Entry 3ZFC (X-ray diffraction, 1.80 A resolution); this record covers chain A.

== Chain A ==
Protein: Chromosome-associated kinesin KIF4
From: Mus musculus
Notes: EC 3.6.4.4; fragment: motor domain, residues 1-344
UniProt: P33174 (KIF4_MOUSE); residue numbers follow UniProt; this construct covers 1-344
Chain sequence (350 residues; numbered 1 to 350; the number before each row is that of its first residue):
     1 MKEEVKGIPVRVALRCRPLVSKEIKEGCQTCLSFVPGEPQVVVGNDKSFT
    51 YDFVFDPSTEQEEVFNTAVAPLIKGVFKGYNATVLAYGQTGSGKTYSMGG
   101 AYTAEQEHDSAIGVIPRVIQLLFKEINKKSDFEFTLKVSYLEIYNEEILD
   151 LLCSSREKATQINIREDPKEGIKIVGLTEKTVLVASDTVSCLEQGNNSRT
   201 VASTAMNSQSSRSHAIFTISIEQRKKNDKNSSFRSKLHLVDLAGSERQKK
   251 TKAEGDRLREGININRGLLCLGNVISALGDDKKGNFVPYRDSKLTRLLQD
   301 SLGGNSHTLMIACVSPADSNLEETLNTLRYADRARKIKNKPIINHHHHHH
Not modelled in the structure: 1-4, 155-160, 348-350
Differences from the reference sequence: expression tag (345-350)
Bound ions: Mg2+: Thr95, Ser211 (together with AMP-PNP)
Small-molecule neighbours: AMP-PNP (ANP; phosphoaminophosphonic acid-adenylate ester): Arg15, Arg17, Pro18, Val20, Gln89, Thr90, Gly91, Ser92, Gly93, Lys94, Thr95, Tyr96, Asn207, Gln209, Ser210, Ser211, Ala243, Gly244
What the authors report for this chain:
  - binding site for AMP-PNP: Ser211, Gly244
  - contacts within the chain: Gln89-Lys250, Tyr144-Glu260, Arg199-Asp241, Ala205-Thr251, Arg212-Glu246 (salt bridge), Arg212-Glu260, Leu278-Ile337 (hydrophobic contact), Lys250-Asn320 (hydrogen bond), Lys250-Glu323 (hydrogen bond)
  - catalytic residues: Glu246 (proposed by the authors, not directly observed)
  - mutagenesis - G267S: decreased catalytic activity

== In short ==
Bound to chain A: AMP-PNP. Thr95 and Ser211 coordinate Mg2+. From the paper: the catalytic residue Glu246;
G267S reduces catalytic activity.
Chain A is Chromosome-associated kinesin KIF4 (Mus musculus); the structure, Crystal Structure of the Kif4
Motor Domain Complexed With Mg-AMPPNP, was determined by X-ray diffraction together with 3ZFD from the same
study.
